Entry 6ZOO (electron microscopy, 2.74 A resolution); this record covers chains C and D of the 17 polymer chains in the assembly.

# Chain C
Protein: Photosystem I iron-sulfur center
Source organism: Pisum sativum
Notes: EC 1.97.1.12
UniProtKB: P10793 (PSAC_PEA); numbering as in UniProt (aligned over 2-81)
Amino-acid sequence (80 residues; row label = number of the first residue in the row):
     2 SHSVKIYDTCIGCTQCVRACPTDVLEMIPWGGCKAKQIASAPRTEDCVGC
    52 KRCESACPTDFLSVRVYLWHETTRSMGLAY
Curated features (UniProtKB/Swiss-Prot):
  - binding site ([4Fe-4S] cluster): Cys11, Cys14, Cys17, Cys21, Cys48, Cys51, Cys54, Cys58
Ion coordination: 4Fe-4S cluster Fe site 1: Cys11, Cys14, Cys17, Cys58; 4Fe-4S cluster Fe site 2: Cys21, Cys48, Cys51, Cys54
Residues lining bound ligands:
  - 4Fe-4S cluster (SF4), molecule 1: Val5, Cys21, Pro22, Thr23, Val25, Leu26, Cys48, Val49, Gly50, Cys51, Lys52, Arg53, Cys54, Val67
  - 4Fe-4S cluster (SF4), molecule 2: Ile7, Cys11, Ile12, Gly13, Cys14, Thr15, Gln16, Cys17, Met28, Ala40, Ala57, Cys58, Pro59, Thr60, Ser64, Val65

# Chain D
Protein: PsaD
Source organism: Pisum sativum
UniProtKB: E1C9K8 (E1C9K8_PEA); residues 74-211 here correspond to UniProt positions 1-138 (UniProt number = residue number - 73)
Amino-acid sequence (143 residues; row label = number of the first residue in the row):
    69 GFTPPELDPNTPSPIFGGSTGGLLRKAQVEEFYVITWESPKEQIFEMPTG
   119 GAAIMREGPNLLKLARKEQCLALGTRLRSKYKIKYQFYRVFPSGEVQYLH
   169 PKDGVYPEKVNPGRQGVGVNFRSIGKNVSPIEVKFTGKQPYDL
Differences from the reference sequence: insertion (69-73); conflict Glu106 (Asp33 in E1C9K8), Ser161 (Asn88 in E1C9K8), Pro180 (Ala107 in E1C9K8), Val187 (Gln114 in E1C9K8)

# How chain C and chain D interact
Pairs across the interface (67; chain C residue first):
  Ser4(C) - Tyr209(D)
  Ser4(C) - Asp210(D)
  Val5(C) - Gly186(D)
  Lys6(C) - Gly186(D)
  Lys6(C) - Tyr209(D)
  Lys6(C) - Asp210(D)  salt bridge
  Ile7(C) - Gly186(D)  hydrogen bond (backbone-backbone)
  Ile7(C) - Val187(D)
  Ile7(C) - Asn188(D)  hydrogen bond (backbone-backbone)
  Tyr8(C) - Asn188(D)
  Tyr8(C) - Arg190(D)
  Tyr8(C) - Ser191(D)
  Tyr8(C) - Ile192(D)  hydrophobic
  Tyr8(C) - Asn195(D)  hydrogen bond
  Asp9(C) - Asn188(D)  hydrogen bond (backbone-backbone)
  Asp9(C) - Phe189(D)
  Asp9(C) - Arg190(D)  hydrogen bond (backbone-backbone)
  Asp9(C) - Ser191(D)  hydrogen bond (side chain-backbone)
  Val18(C) - Pro175(D)
  Val18(C) - Glu176(D)
  Arg19(C) - Glu176(D)
  Pro22(C) - Glu136(D)
  Thr23(C) - Lys135(D)  hydrogen bond (backbone-side chain)
  Asp24(C) - Lys135(D)
  Asp24(C) - Leu167(D)
  Asp24(C) - His168(D)  salt bridge
  Asp24(C) - Pro175(D)
  Leu26(C) - Pro175(D)
  Glu27(C) - Pro175(D)
  Glu27(C) - Arg182(D)  salt bridge
  Met28(C) - Pro175(D)  hydrogen bond (backbone-backbone)
  Met28(C) - Glu176(D)
  Met28(C) - Val178(D)
  Met28(C) - Arg182(D)  hydrogen bond (backbone-side chain)
  Ile29(C) - Val178(D)
  Ile29(C) - Arg182(D)
  Ile29(C) - Gln183(D)
  Ile29(C) - Gly184(D)
  Pro30(C) - Val178(D)
  Pro30(C) - Asn179(D)
  Pro30(C) - Arg182(D)
  Gln38(C) - Val178(D)
  Ala40(C) - Val187(D)
  Ser41(C) - Gln183(D)
  Ser41(C) - Gly184(D)
  Ser41(C) - Val185(D)  hydrogen bond (side chain-backbone)
  Ala42(C) - Val185(D)  hydrogen bond (backbone-backbone)
  Pro43(C) - Val185(D)  hydrophobic
  Asp47(C) - Lys135(D)  salt bridge
  Asp47(C) - Arg157(D)  salt bridge
  Phe62(C) - Ile192(D)  hydrophobic
  Leu63(C) - Ile192(D)
  Arg66(C) - Ile192(D)
  Tyr68(C) - Asn195(D)
  Tyr68(C) - Tyr209(D)  hydrophobic
  Trp70(C) - Gln207(D)
  Trp70(C) - Tyr209(D)
  Arg75(C) - Glu99(D)  salt bridge
  Arg75(C) - Tyr101(D)
  Arg75(C) - Arg157(D)
  Gly78(C) - Arg134(D)
  Leu79(C) - Lys94(D)
  Ala80(C) - Leu92(D)
  Ala80(C) - Lys94(D)
  Ala80(C) - Arg134(D)
  Tyr81(C) - Leu92(D)  hydrophobic
  Tyr81(C) - Lys94(D)
Other interface residues (no listed pair), chain C (39 interface residues in all): Thr10, Thr15, Ile39, Arg44, Glu46, Val49, Thr74
Other interface residues (no listed pair), chain D (34 interface residues in all): Ala133, Leu139, Lys170, Lys177, Pro180

# In short
The interface between chain C and chain D involves 39 residues on one side and 34 on the other; the contacts
include 11 hydrogen bonds and 6 salt bridges. Among the polar pairs are Lys6(C)-Asp210(D), Asp24(C)-His168(D)
and Glu27(C)-Arg182(D). Ligands of chain C: 4Fe-4S cluster.
Chain C is Photosystem I iron-sulfur center and chain D is PsaD, both from Pisum sativum; the structure,
Photosystem I reduced Plastocyanin Complex, was determined by electron microscopy.
